1LLM - chains B and C of the 4 polymer chains in the assembly; structure by X-ray diffraction, 1.50 A resolution.

[Chain B]
Molecule: 13-nt DNA strand
Sequence (13 nucleotides; each row starts with the number of its first residue):
    21 TCCCACGCGTGGG

[Chain C]
Name: chimera of Zif23-GCN4
From: Mus musculus
UniProt: chimeric construct of P08046, P03069: residues 102-150 from P08046 (EGR1_MOUSE) positions 364-412 (UniProt number = residue number + 262); residues 160-188 from P03069 positions 253-281 (UniProt number = residue number + 93)
Amino-acid sequence (88 residues; numbered 101 to 188; the number before each row is that of its first residue):
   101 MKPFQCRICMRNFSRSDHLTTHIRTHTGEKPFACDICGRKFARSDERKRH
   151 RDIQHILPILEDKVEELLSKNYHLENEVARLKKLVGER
Not modelled in the structure: 188
Differences from the reference sequence: initiating methionine (101)
UniProt features mapped onto this chain:
  - zinc finger: Phe104 to His126 (C2H2-type 2)
  - site (Interaction with DNA): Arg111, Arg115, Arg139, Arg143, Arg149
  - region: Leu160 to Leu181 (Leucine-zipper)
Metal / ion sites: Zn2+ site 1: Cys106, Cys109, His122, His126; Zn2+ site 2: Cys134, Cys137, His150, His155

[How chain B and chain C interact]
Residue-residue contacts - 27 pairs, chain B then chain C:
  DA25(B) - Ile153(C)  phosphate contact
  DA25(B) - Gln154(C)  hydrogen bond to the phosphate
  DC26(B) - Arg139(C)  hydrogen bond to the phosphate
  DC26(B) - Arg149(C)  base contact
  DC26(B) - His150(C)  salt bridge to the phosphate
  DC26(B) - Gln154(C)  phosphate contact
  DG27(B) - Phe141(C)  phosphate contact
  DG27(B) - Glu146(C)  sugar contact
  DG27(B) - Arg149(C)  hydrogen bond to the base
  DC28(B) - Thr125(C)  phosphate contact
  DC28(B) - Arg143(C)  base contact
  DC28(B) - Glu146(C)  base contact
  DC28(B) - Arg149(C)  base contact
  DG29(B) - Arg111(C)  hydrogen bond to the phosphate
  DG29(B) - His122(C)  salt bridge to the phosphate
  DG29(B) - Thr125(C)  phosphate contact
  DG29(B) - Arg143(C)  hydrogen bond to the base
  DT30(B) - Lys102(C)  salt bridge to the phosphate
  DT30(B) - Arg111(C)  salt bridge to the phosphate
  DT30(B) - Phe113(C)  phosphate contact
  DT30(B) - His118(C)  stacking on the base
  DT30(B) - Arg143(C)  hydrogen bond to the base
  DG31(B) - Ser114(C)  hydrogen bond to the phosphate
  DG31(B) - Arg115(C)  base contact
  DG31(B) - His118(C)  hydrogen bond to the base
  DG32(B) - Arg115(C)  hydrogen bond to the base
  DG33(B) - Arg115(C)  base contact
Interface residues without a listed pair, chain C (19 interface residues in all): Thr121, Ala142, Asp145

[Overview]
Chain B and chain C form an interface of 9 and 19 residues respectively; the contacts include 9 hydrogen
bonds, 4 salt bridges and 1 aromatic stacking contact. Among the polar pairs are DG27(B)-Arg149(C),
DG29(B)-Arg143(C) and DT30(B)-Arg143(C).
Here chain B is a 13-nt DNA strand and chain C is chimera of Zif23-GCN4 (Mus musculus). Entry 1LLM (Crystal
Structure of a Zif23-GCN4 Chimera Bound to DNA) was determined by X-ray diffraction.
